1HGF - chains B and E of the 6 polymer chains in the assembly; structure by X-ray diffraction, 3.00 A resolution.

# Chain B
Protein: Hemagglutinin, chain HA1
From: Influenza A virus
UniProtKB: P03437 (HEMA_IAAIC); residues 1-175 here correspond to UniProt positions 346-520 (UniProt number = residue number + 345)
Chain sequence (175 residues; each row starts with the number of its first residue):
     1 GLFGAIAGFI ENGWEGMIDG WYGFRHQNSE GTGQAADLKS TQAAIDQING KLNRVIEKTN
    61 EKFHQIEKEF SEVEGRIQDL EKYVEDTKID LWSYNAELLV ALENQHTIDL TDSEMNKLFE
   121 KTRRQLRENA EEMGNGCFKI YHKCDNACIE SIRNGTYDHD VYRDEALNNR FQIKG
Cystine bridges: Cys-144/Cys-148
Covalently attached groups: N-acetylglucosamine (NAG) linked to Asn-154
UniProt features mapped onto this chain:
  - glycosylation: Asn-154 (N-linked (GlcNAc...) asparagine)

# Chain E
Protein: Hemagglutinin, chain HA1
From: Influenza A virus
UniProtKB: P03437 (HEMA_IAAIC); residues 1-328 here correspond to UniProt positions 17-344 (UniProt number = residue number + 16)
Chain sequence (328 residues; row label = number of the first residue in the row):
     1 QDLPGNDNST ATLCLGHHAV PNGTLVKTIT DDQIEVTNAT ELVQSSSTGK ICNNPHRILD
    61 GIDCTLIDAL LGDPHCDVFQ NETWDLFVER SKAFSNCYPY DVPDYASLRS LVASSGTLEF
   121 ITEGFTWTGV TQNGGSNACK RGPGSGFFSR LNWLTKSGST YPVLNVTMPN NDNFDKLYIW
   181 GIHHPSTNQE QTSLYVQASG RVTVSTRRSQ QTIIPNIGSR PWVRGLSSRI SIYWTIVKPG
   241 DVLVINSNGN LIAPRGYFKM RTGKSSIMRS DAPIDTCISE CITPNGSIPN DKPFQNVNKI
   301 TYGACPKYVK QNTLKLATGM RNVPEKQT
Cystine bridges: Cys-52/Cys-277, Cys-64/Cys-76, Cys-97/Cys-139, Cys-281/Cys-305
Covalently attached groups: N-acetylglucosamine (NAG) linked to Asn-38, Asn-81, Asn-285; glycan linked to Asn-165
UniProt features mapped onto this chain:
  - glycosylation (N-linked (GlcNAc...) asparagine): Asn-8, Asn-22, Asn-38, Asn-81, Asn-165, Asn-285

# How chain B and chain E interact
Pairs across the interface (9):
  Gln-47(B) with Thr-30(E)
  Gly-50(B) with Thr-30(E)
  Lys-51(B) with Ile-29(E); Thr-30(E)
  Arg-54(B) with Lys-27(E); Thr-28(E), hydrogen bond (side chain-backbone)
  Lys-62(B) with Lys-310(E)
  Glu-103(B) with Ile-29(E)
  His-106(B) with Ile-29(E)
Also at the interface, not in a pair above, chain B (8 interface residues in all): Leu-110
Also at the interface, not in a pair above, chain E (7 interface residues in all): Asp-31, Asp-32

# Summary
The interface between chain B and chain E involves 8 residues on one side and 7 on the other, with 1 hydrogen
bond. Its one hydrogen-bonded contact is Arg-54(B)/Thr-28(E). Covalently linked N-acetylglucosamine: at
Asn-154(B). N-acetylglucosamine is covalently linked to Asn-38(E), Asn-81(E) and Asn-285(E).
Chain B is Hemagglutinin, chain HA1 and chain E is Hemagglutinin, chain HA1, both from Influenza A virus; the
structure, Binding of influenza virus hemagglutinin to analogs of its cell-surface receptor, sialic acid:
analysis by proton ..., was determined by X-ray diffraction together with 1HGD, 1HGE, 1HGG, 1HGH, 1HGI and
1HGJ from the same study.
